Entry 1IHX (X-ray diffraction, 2.80 A resolution); this record covers chains A and C of the 4 polymer chains in the assembly.

== Chain A (and C) ==
Molecule: Glyceraldehyde 3-phosphate dehydrogenase
From: Palinurus versicolor
Notes: EC 1.2.1.12; chain C of this document is another copy of the same molecule, construct and numbering; everything in this record applies to it too
UniProtKB: P56649 (G3P_PALVE); the author numbering skips numbers that UniProt does not, so the offset changes along the chain: 1-23 = UniProt 1-23; 25-334 = UniProt 24-333
Chain sequence (333 residues; numbered 1 to 334; 1 number in that range is skipped by the numbering (no residue carries it; nothing is unmodelled there); the number before each row is that of its first residue):
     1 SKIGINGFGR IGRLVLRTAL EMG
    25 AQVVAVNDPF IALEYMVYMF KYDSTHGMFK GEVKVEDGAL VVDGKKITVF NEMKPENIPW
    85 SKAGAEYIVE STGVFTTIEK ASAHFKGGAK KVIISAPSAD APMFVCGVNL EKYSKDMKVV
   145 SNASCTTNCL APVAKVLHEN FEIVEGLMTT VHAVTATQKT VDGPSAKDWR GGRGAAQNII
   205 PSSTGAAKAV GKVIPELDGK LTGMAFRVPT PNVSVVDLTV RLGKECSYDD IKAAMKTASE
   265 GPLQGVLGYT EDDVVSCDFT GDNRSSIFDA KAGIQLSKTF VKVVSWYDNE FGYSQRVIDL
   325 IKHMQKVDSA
Ligand contacts: thionicotinamide-adenine-dinucleotide (SND): N6, G7, F8, G9, R10, I11, N31, D32, P33, F34, I35, E76, M77, S95, T96, F99, S119, A120
Swiss-Prot annotation at these positions:
  - active site: C149 (Nucleophile)
  - binding site (NAD(+)): R10, I11, D32, M77, N313
  - binding site (D-glyceraldehyde 3-phosphate): S148 to T150, T179, T208, G209, R231
  - site: H176 (Activates thiol group during catalysis)
  - modified residue: S1 (N-acetylserine)

== How chain A and chain C interact ==
Residue-residue contacts (57):
  R10(A) with V185(C); D186(C)
  E38(A) with W193(C)
  Y39(A) with G187(C); P188(C); S189(C), hydrogen bond (side chain-backbone); W193(C)
  Y42(A) with W193(C), hydrophobic; R197(C), hydrogen bond
  M43(A) with G187(C); P188(C)
  Y46(A) with R197(C)
  D47(A) with D186(C); R197(C)
  S48(A) with D186(C), hydrogen bond; R197(C), hydrogen bond; Q201(C); N202(C), hydrogen bond
  T49(A) with Q201(C), hydrogen bond
  V178(A) with T184(C); V185(C)
  T179(A) with T184(C), hydrogen bond (backbone-side chain)
  A180(A) with T184(C); V185(C), hydrophobic
  Q182(A) with T184(C)
  K183(A) with T184(C)
  T184(A) with T179(C), hydrogen bond (side chain-backbone); A180(C); Q182(C); K183(C); T184(C); A199(C)
  V185(A) with V178(C), hydrophobic; T179(C); A180(C), hydrophobic
  D186(A) with R10(C), salt bridge; D47(C); S48(C), hydrogen bond (side chain-backbone)
  G187(A) with Y39(C); M43(C)
  P188(A) with Y39(C); M43(C)
  S189(A) with Y39(C), hydrogen bond (backbone-side chain)
  A190(A) with Y39(C)
  W193(A) with E38(C); Y39(C); Y42(C), hydrophobic
  R197(A) with Y42(C), hydrogen bond; Y46(C); D47(C); S48(C), hydrogen bond
  G198(A) with S48(C)
  Q201(A) with S48(C); T49(C), hydrogen bond; P235(C)
  N202(A) with S48(C), hydrogen bond
  P235(A) with Q201(C)
Interface residues without a listed pair, chain A (29 interface residues in all): R194, A199
Interface residues without a listed pair, chain C (32 interface residues in all): R13, F34, I35, A190, R194, G198

== Summary ==
29 residues of chain A and 32 residues of chain C are in contact; the contacts include 14 hydrogen bonds and 1
salt bridge. Among the polar pairs are D186(A)-R10(C), Y39(A)-S189(C) and Y42(A)-R197(C). Ligands of chain A:
thionicotinamide-adenine-dinucleotide.
Chain A and chain C are both Glyceraldehyde 3-phosphate dehydrogenase (Palinurus versicolor); the structure,
Crystal structure of two D-glyceraldehyde-3-phosphate dehydrogenase complexes: a case of asymmetry, was
determined by X-ray diffraction, deposited together with 1IHY.
